1T1I - chain A; structure by X-ray diffraction, 1.28 A resolution.

Chain A:
Molecule: kumamolisin
Source organism: Bacillus sp. MN-32
Notes: fragment: Catalytic Domain
UniProt: Q8RR56 (Q8RR56_9BACI); residues 1-364 here correspond to UniProt positions 189-552 (UniProt number = residue number + 188)
Sequence (364 residues; each row starts with the number of its first residue):
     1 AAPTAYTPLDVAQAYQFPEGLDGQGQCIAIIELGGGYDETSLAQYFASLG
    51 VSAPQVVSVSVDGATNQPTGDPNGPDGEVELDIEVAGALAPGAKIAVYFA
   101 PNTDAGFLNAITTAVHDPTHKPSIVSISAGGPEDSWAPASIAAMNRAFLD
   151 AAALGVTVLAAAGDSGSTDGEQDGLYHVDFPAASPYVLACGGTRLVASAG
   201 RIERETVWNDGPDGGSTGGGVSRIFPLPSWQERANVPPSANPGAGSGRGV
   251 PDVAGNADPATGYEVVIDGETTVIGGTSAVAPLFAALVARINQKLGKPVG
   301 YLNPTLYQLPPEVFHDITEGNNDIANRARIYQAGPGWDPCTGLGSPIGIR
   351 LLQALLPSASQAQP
Unresolved in the structure: 358-364
Construct notes: engineered mutation Ala-129 (Trp317 in Q8RR56)
Curated features (UniProtKB/Swiss-Prot):
  - active site (Charge relay system): Glu-78, Asp-82, Ser-278
  - binding site (Ca(2+)): Asp-316, Ile-317, Gly-334, Gly-336, Asp-338
Bound ions: Ca2+: Asp-316, Ile-317, Gly-334, Gly-336, Asp-338

In short:
Asp-316, Ile-317, Gly-334, Gly-336 and Asp-338 form the Ca2+ site. From UniProt: 3 active-site residues and 5
Ca2+-binding residues.
Chain A is kumamolisin (Bacillus sp. MN-32); the structure, High Resolution Crystal Structure of Mutant W129A
of Kumamolisin, a Sedolisin Type Proteinase (previously called Kumamolysin ..., was determined by X-ray
diffraction, deposited together with 1T1E and 1T1G.
